Entry 9KEV (electron microscopy, 3.31 A resolution); this record covers chains C and H of the 14 polymer chains in the assembly.

== Chain C ==
Protein: DNA-directed RNA polymerase subunit beta
From: Mycobacterium tuberculosis H37Rv
Notes: EC 2.7.7.6
UniProtKB: P9WGY9 (RPOB_MYCTU); numbering as in UniProt (aligned over 1-1178)
Sequence (1178 residues; each row starts with the number of its first residue):
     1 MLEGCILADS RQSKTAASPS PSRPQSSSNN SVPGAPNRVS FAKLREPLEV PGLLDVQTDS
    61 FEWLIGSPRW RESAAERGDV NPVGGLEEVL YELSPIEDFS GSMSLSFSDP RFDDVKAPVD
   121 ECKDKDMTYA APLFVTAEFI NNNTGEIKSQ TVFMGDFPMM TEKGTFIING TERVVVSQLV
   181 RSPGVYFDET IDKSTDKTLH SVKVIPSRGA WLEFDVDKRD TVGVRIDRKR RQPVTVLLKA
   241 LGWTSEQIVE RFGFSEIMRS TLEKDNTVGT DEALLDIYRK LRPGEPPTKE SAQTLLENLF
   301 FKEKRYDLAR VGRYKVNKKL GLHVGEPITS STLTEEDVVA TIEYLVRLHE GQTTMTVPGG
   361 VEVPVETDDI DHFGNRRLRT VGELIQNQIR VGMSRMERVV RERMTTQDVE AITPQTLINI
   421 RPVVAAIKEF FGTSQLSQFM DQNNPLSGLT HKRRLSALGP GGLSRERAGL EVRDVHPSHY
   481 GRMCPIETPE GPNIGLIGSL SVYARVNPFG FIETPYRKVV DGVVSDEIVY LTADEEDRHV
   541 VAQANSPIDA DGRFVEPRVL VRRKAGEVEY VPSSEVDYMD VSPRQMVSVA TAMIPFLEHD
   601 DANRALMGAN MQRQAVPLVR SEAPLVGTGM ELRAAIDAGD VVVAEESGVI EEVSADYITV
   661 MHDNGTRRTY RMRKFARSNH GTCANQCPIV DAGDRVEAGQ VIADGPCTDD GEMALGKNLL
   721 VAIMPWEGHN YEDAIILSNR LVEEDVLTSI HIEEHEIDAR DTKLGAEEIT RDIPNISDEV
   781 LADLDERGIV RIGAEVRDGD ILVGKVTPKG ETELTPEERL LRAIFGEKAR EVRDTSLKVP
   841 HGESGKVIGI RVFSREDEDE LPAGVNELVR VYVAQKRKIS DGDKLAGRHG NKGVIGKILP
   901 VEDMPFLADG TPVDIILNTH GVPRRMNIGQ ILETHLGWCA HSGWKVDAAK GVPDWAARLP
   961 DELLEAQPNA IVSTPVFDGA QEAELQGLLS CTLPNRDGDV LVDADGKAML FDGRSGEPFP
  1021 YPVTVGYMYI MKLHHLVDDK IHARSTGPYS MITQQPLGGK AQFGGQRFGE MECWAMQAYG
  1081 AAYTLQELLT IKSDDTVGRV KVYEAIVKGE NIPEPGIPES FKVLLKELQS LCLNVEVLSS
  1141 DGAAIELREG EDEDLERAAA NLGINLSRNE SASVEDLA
Unresolved in the structure: 1-29, 1141-1178
Curated features (UniProtKB/Swiss-Prot):
  - natural variant: Val423 (V423A: In strain: vr1), Leu436 (L436P: In strain: vr2), Ser437 (S437T: In strain: vr3), Gln438 to Asp441 (sequence variant, change not given here; In strain: RJ49), Gln438 (Q438L: In strain: vr4), Phe439 (F439V: In strain: RJ37), Met440 to Asn443 (deletion: In strain: RJ55), Asp441 (D441V: In strain: vr3), Leu449 to Lys452 (sequence variant, change not given here; In strain: RJ48), His451 (H451D: In strain: vr5; H451L: In strain: SP28; H451N: In strain: vr6; H451P: In strain: vr8; H451Q: In strain: vr1; H451R: In strain: vr7), Ser456 (S456L: In strain: vr11 and RJ37; S456Q: In strain: vr9; S456W: In strain: vr10), Leu458 (L458P: In strain: vr12 and SP22)
  - mutagenesis: Glu138 (E138R: Weakens interaction with TRCF and CarD), Ile147 (I147A: Weakens interaction with TRCF and CarD), Lys148 (K148A: Does not affect association with TRCF, but weakens interaction with CarD), Ser149 (S149A: Does not affect association with TRCF, but weakens interaction with CarD)

== Chain H ==
Molecule: Non-template strand DNA of the promoter
Sequence (108 nucleotides; each row starts with the number of its first residue; numbers below 1 keep their minus sign (DA-7 is residue -7)):
    -7 ACCTCGAACA CTCGTCGCCC AGAGTTCACC TTGGAGCCAG GGACGGTTCA TTTGGGGTGC
    53 CGGAAACGGA CGCGTACAGG CCGTATAATG GGAGCTGTCA CGGATGCA
Unresolved in the structure: -7 to 1

== How chain C and chain H interact ==
Contacting residue pairs (12; chain C residue first):
  Arg181(C) - DG89(H)  base contact
  Gly209(C) - DC87(H)  base contact
  Gly209(C) - DT88(H)  base contact
  Trp211(C) - DT88(H)  base contact
  Asp371(C) - DG89(H)  base contact
  Arg376(C) - DG89(H)  hydrogen bond to the base
  Gly461(C) - DG89(H)  base contact
  Gly462(C) - DG89(H)  base contact
  Leu463(C) - DG89(H)  base contact
  Arg467(C) - DT88(H)  hydrogen bond to the phosphate
  Arg467(C) - DG89(H)  salt bridge to the phosphate
  Arg467(C) - DT90(H)  salt bridge to the phosphate
Also at the interface, not in a pair above, chain C (12 interface residues in all): Arg228, Glu466, Ala468

== In short ==
12 residues of chain C and 4 residues of chain H are in contact; the contacts include 2 hydrogen bonds and 2
salt bridges. Polar pairs include Arg376(C)-DG89(H), Arg467(C)-DT88(H) and Arg467(C)-DG89(H). UniProt lists 4
mutagenesis sites on chain C.
Chain C is DNA-directed RNA polymerase subunit beta (Mycobacterium tuberculosis H37Rv) and chain H is
Non-template strand DNA of the promoter; the structure, Cryo-EM structure of Mycobacterium tuberculosis
transcription activation complex with six PhoP molecules (composite map), was determined by electron
microscopy together with 9JI2, 9KET and 9KEU from the same study.
